3HRR - chains A and B; structure by X-ray diffraction, 1.90 A resolution.

== Chain A (and B) ==
Name: Aflatoxin biosynthesis polyketide synthase
From: Aspergillus parasiticus
Notes: chain B of this document is another copy of the same molecule, construct and numbering; everything in this record applies to it too
UniProtKB: Q12053 (PKSL1_ASPPA); residues 1305-1660 here = UniProt positions 1305-1660
Amino-acid sequence (356 residues; row label = number of the first residue in the row):
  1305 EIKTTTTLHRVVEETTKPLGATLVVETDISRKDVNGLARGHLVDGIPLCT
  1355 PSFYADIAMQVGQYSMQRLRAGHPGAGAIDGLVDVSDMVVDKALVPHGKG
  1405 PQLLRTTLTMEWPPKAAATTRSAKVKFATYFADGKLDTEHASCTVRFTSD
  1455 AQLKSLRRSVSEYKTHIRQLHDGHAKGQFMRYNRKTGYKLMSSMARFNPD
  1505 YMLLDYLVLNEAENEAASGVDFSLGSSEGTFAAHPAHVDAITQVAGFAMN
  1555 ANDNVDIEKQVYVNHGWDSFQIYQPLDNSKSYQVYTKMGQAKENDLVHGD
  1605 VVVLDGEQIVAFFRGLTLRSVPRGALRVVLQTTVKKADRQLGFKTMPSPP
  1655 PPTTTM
Not modelled in the structure: 1375-1384, 1436-1438, 1596-1597, 1637-1660
Small-molecule neighbours: HC8 (1-(3-acetyl-4,5-dihydroxy-7-methoxynaphthalen-2-yl)propan-2-one): His1345, Val1347, Leu1352, Cys1353, Thr1354, Pro1355, Val1394, Lys1396, Ala1397, Ala1499, Tyr1566, Val1567, Asn1568, Leu1630, Val1633, Leu1634
From the paper describing this entry:
  - conformationally variable residues (side-chain flip): Asn1568
  - catalytic residues: Ser1356, Thr1546, Asn1554, Asn1568 (proposed by the authors, not directly observed)
  - mutagenesis - H1345A, G1491L, D1543A, Q1547A, N1554A: abolished catalytic activity
  - mutagenesis - T1546A: decreased catalytic activity
  - mutagenesis - N1568A: increased catalytic activity

== Interface between chain A and chain B ==
Residue-residue contacts (44; chain A residue first):
  His1478(A) - Gly1481(B)  hydrogen bond (side chain-backbone)
  Ala1479(A) - Ala1479(B)
  Ala1479(A) - Lys1480(B)
  Ala1479(A) - Gly1481(B)
  Lys1480(A) - Ala1479(B)
  Gly1481(A) - His1478(B)  hydrogen bond (backbone-side chain)
  Gly1481(A) - Ala1479(B)
  Met1484(A) - Met1484(B)  hydrophobic
  Met1484(A) - Arg1485(B)
  Arg1485(A) - Met1484(B)
  Tyr1486(A) - Thr1490(B)
  Asn1487(A) - Asp1557(B)
  Lys1489(A) - Asp1557(B)
  Lys1489(A) - Asn1558(B)
  Thr1490(A) - Tyr1486(B)
  Thr1490(A) - Leu1494(B)
  Thr1490(A) - Asp1557(B)  hydrogen bond
  Lys1493(A) - Leu1494(B)
  Lys1493(A) - Asn1554(B)  hydrogen bond (side chain-backbone)
  Lys1493(A) - Ala1555(B)
  Lys1493(A) - Asn1556(B)  hydrogen bond (side chain-backbone)
  Lys1493(A) - Val1559(B)  hydrogen bond (side chain-backbone)
  Lys1493(A) - Ile1561(B)
  Leu1494(A) - Thr1490(B)
  Leu1494(A) - Lys1493(B)
  Leu1494(A) - Leu1494(B)
  Ser1496(A) - Ser1497(B)  hydrogen bond
  Ser1496(A) - Glu1562(B)  hydrogen bond
  Ser1497(A) - Ser1496(B)  hydrogen bond
  Ser1497(A) - Ser1497(B)
  Ser1497(A) - Arg1500(B)
  Arg1500(A) - Ser1497(B)
  Arg1500(A) - Glu1562(B)  salt bridge
  Asn1554(A) - Lys1493(B)  hydrogen bond (backbone-side chain)
  Ala1555(A) - Lys1493(B)
  Asn1556(A) - Lys1493(B)  hydrogen bond (backbone-side chain)
  Asp1557(A) - Asn1487(B)
  Asp1557(A) - Lys1489(B)
  Asp1557(A) - Thr1490(B)  hydrogen bond
  Asn1558(A) - Lys1489(B)
  Val1559(A) - Lys1493(B)  hydrogen bond (backbone-side chain)
  Ile1561(A) - Lys1493(B)
  Glu1562(A) - Ser1496(B)
  Glu1562(A) - Arg1500(B)  salt bridge

== Overview ==
The chain A/chain B interface involves 23 residues from each chain, with 13 hydrogen bonds and 2 salt bridges.
Polar contacts include Arg1500(A)-Glu1562(B), His1478(A)-Gly1481(B) and Thr1490(A)-Asp1557(B). The paper
reports catalytic residues Ser1356(A), Thr1546(A) and Asn1554(A) among others; H1345A, G1491L and D1543A of
chain A, among others, abolish catalytic activity; 7 substitutions were tested in all.
Chain A and chain B are both Aflatoxin biosynthesis polyketide synthase (Aspergillus parasiticus); the
structure, The Product Template Domain from PksA with Harris Compound Bound, was determined by X-ray
diffraction together with 3HRQ from the same study.
